Entry 5U6P (electron microscopy, 3.51 A resolution); this record covers chains C and D of the 8 polymer chains in the assembly.

[Chain C (and D)]
Molecule: Potassium/sodium hyperpolarization-activated cyclic nucleotide-gated channel 11
Source organism: Homo sapiens
Notes: chain D of this document is another copy of the same molecule, construct and numbering; everything in this record applies to it too
UniProtKB: O60741 (HCN1_HUMAN); the construct lacks a stretch of the UniProt sequence, so the offset changes along the chain: 1-635 = UniProt 1-635; 636-660 = UniProt 866-890
Sequence (660 residues; each row starts with the number of its first residue):
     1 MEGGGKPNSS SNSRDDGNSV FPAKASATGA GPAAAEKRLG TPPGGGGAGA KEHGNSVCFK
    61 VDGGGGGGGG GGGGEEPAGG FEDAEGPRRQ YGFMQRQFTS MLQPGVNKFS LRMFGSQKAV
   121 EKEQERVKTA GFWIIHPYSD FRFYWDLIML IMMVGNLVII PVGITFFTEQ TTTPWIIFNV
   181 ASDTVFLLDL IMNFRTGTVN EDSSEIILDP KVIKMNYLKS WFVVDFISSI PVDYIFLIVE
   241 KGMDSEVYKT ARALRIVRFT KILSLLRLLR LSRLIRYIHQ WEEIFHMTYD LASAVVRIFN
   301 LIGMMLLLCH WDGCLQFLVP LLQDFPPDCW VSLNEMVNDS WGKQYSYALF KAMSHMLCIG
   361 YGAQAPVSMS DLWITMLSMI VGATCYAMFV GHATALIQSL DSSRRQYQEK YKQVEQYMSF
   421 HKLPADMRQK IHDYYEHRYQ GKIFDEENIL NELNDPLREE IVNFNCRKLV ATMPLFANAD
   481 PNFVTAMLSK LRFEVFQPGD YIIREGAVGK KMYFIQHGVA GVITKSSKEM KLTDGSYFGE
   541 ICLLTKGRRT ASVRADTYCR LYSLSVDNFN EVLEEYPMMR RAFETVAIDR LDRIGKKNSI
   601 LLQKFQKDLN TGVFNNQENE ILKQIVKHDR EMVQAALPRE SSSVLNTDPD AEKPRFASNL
Disordered / not traced: 1-93, 201-202, 243-251, 609-660
Small-molecule neighbours: adenosine-3',5'-cyclic-monophosphate (CMP): Ile503, Met530, Leu532, Phe538, Gly539, Glu540, Ile541, Cys542, Arg548, Arg549, Thr550, Ala551, Val553, Arg590, Arg593
UniProt features mapped onto this chain:
  - motif: Cys358 to Gly362 (Selectivity filter)
  - binding site (3',5'-cyclic AMP): Gly539, Glu540, Cys542, Arg549, Thr550, Arg590, Arg593
  - glycosylation: Asn338 (N-linked (GlcNAc...) asparagine)

[Chain C / chain D interface]
Contacting residue pairs - 106 pairs, chain C then chain D:
  Lys343(C) - Val367(D)
  Lys343(C) - Met369(D)
  Ser346(C) - Met369(D)
  Ser346(C) - Leu372(D)
  Ser346(C) - Trp373(D)  hydrogen bond
  Tyr347(C) - Leu372(D)
  Leu349(C) - Met376(D)  hydrophobic
  Phe350(C) - Tyr361(D)  hydrophobic
  Phe350(C) - Pro366(D)
  Phe350(C) - Leu372(D)  hydrophobic
  Phe350(C) - Thr375(D)
  Phe350(C) - Met376(D)  hydrophobic
  Met353(C) - Met376(D)  hydrophobic
  Met353(C) - Met379(D)  hydrophobic
  Met353(C) - Ile380(D)  hydrophobic
  Ser354(C) - Tyr361(D)
  Ser354(C) - Met379(D)
  Leu357(C) - Cys358(D)
  Leu357(C) - Met379(D)
  Leu357(C) - Ala383(D)  hydrophobic
  Cys358(C) - Cys358(D)
  Ile359(C) - Cys358(D)  hydrophobic
  Ile359(C) - Ile359(D)
  Ile359(C) - Gly360(D)
  Ile359(C) - Tyr361(D)  hydrophobic
  Ile359(C) - Met379(D)  hydrophobic
  Gly360(C) - Tyr361(D)
  Tyr361(C) - Tyr361(D)  hydrogen bond (backbone-side chain)
  Gly362(C) - Ala365(D)
  Tyr386(C) - Ala383(D)  hydrogen bond (side chain-backbone)
  Tyr386(C) - Tyr386(D)
  Tyr386(C) - Ala387(D)
  Phe389(C) - Thr384(D)
  Phe389(C) - Ala387(D)  hydrophobic
  Val390(C) - Ala387(D)  hydrophobic
  Val390(C) - Val390(D)  hydrophobic
  Thr394(C) - Gly391(D)
  Thr394(C) - Thr394(D)
  Ile397(C) - Met388(D)
  Ile397(C) - Gly391(D)
  Ile397(C) - His392(D)
  Gln398(C) - Gln398(D)  hydrogen bond
  Leu400(C) - Arg297(D)
  Asp401(C) - Ser293(D)
  Asp401(C) - Arg297(D)  salt bridge
  Arg404(C) - His286(D)
  Arg404(C) - Ser293(D)
  Gln408(C) - Leu291(D)  hydrogen bond (side chain-backbone)
  Gln408(C) - Ala292(D)
  Gln408(C) - Ser293(D)  hydrogen bond (side chain-backbone)
  Glu409(C) - Ser402(D)
  Glu409(C) - Arg405(D)  salt bridge
  Glu409(C) - Gln406(D)
  Lys410(C) - Glu452(D)  salt bridge
  Lys412(C) - Ser399(D)
  Lys412(C) - Ser402(D)
  Gln413(C) - Gln406(D)
  Gln413(C) - Ile443(D)
  Gln413(C) - Phe444(D)
  Val414(C) - Ile449(D)  hydrophobic
  Gln416(C) - Ser403(D)
  Gln416(C) - Lys442(D)
  Gln416(C) - Ile443(D)  hydrogen bond (side chain-backbone)
  Tyr417(C) - Phe444(D)  hydrophobic
  Tyr417(C) - Glu446(D)
  Tyr417(C) - Leu450(D)
  Tyr417(C) - Ile461(D)
  Ser419(C) - Lys442(D)  hydrogen bond
  Phe420(C) - Arg438(D)
  Phe420(C) - Tyr439(D)
  Phe420(C) - Gln440(D)
  Phe420(C) - Lys442(D)
  Phe420(C) - Phe444(D)  hydrophobic
  His421(C) - Glu446(D)  salt bridge
  His421(C) - Asn465(D)  hydrogen bond
  Lys422(C) - Phe464(D)
  Leu423(C) - Phe464(D)  hydrophobic
  Pro424(C) - Phe464(D)  hydrophobic
  Met427(C) - Glu460(D)
  Met427(C) - Phe464(D)  hydrophobic
  Lys430(C) - Leu457(D)
  Lys430(C) - Glu460(D)
  Ile431(C) - Leu453(D)  hydrophobic
  Ile431(C) - Leu457(D)  hydrophobic
  Ile431(C) - Ile461(D)  hydrophobic
  His432(C) - Asp290(D)
  Tyr434(C) - Glu452(D)  hydrogen bond (side chain-backbone)
  Tyr434(C) - Leu453(D)  hydrophobic
  Tyr434(C) - Asn454(D)
  Tyr434(C) - Leu457(D)  hydrophobic
  Tyr435(C) - Ile449(D)
  Tyr435(C) - Glu452(D)  hydrogen bond
  Tyr435(C) - Leu453(D)  hydrophobic
  Glu436(C) - Arg112(D)  salt bridge
  Tyr439(C) - Glu452(D)
  Gln440(C) - Arg112(D)
  Gln440(C) - Met287(D)
  Arg492(C) - Asn451(D)
  Val495(C) - Asn454(D)  hydrogen bond (backbone-side chain)
  Phe496(C) - Asn454(D)
  Phe496(C) - Pro456(D)
  Gln497(C) - Leu457(D)
  Tyr501(C) - Pro456(D)
  Glu505(C) - Asn482(D)
  His517(C) - Ser116(D)  hydrogen bond
  Arg548(C) - Glu575(D)  hydrogen bond (side chain-backbone)
Other interface residues (no listed pair), chain C (57 interface residues in all): Ala393, Asp500, Arg504, Ala507
Other interface residues (no listed pair), chain D (68 interface residues in all): Ala119, Glu283, His355, Ala395, Gly441, Glu459, Phe493, Arg560, Tyr576

[In short]
57 residues of chain C and 68 residues of chain D are in contact; the contacts include 14 hydrogen bonds and 5
salt bridges. Among the polar pairs are Asp401(C)-Arg297(D), Glu409(C)-Arg405(D) and Lys410(C)-Glu452(D).
Bound to chain C: adenosine-3',5'-cyclic-monophosphate.
Both chains are Potassium/sodium hyperpolarization-activated cyclic nucleotide-gated channel 11 (Homo
sapiens). Entry 5U6P (Structure of the human HCN1 hyperpolarization-activated cyclic nucleotide-gated ion
channel in complex with cAMP) was determined by electron microscopy (same publication as 5U6O).
